5VQR - chains A and B; structure by X-ray diffraction, 2.55 A resolution.

Chain A:
Molecule: Reverse transcriptase/ribonuclease H
Source organism: Human immunodeficiency virus type 1 group M subtype B (isolate BH10)
Notes: EC 2.7.7.49, 2.7.7.7, 3.1.26.13
UniProt: P03366 (POL_HV1B1); residues 1-555 here correspond to UniProt positions 600-1154 (UniProt number = residue number + 599)
Chain sequence (557 residues; each row starts with the number of its first residue; numbers below 1 keep their minus sign (Met-1 is residue -1)):
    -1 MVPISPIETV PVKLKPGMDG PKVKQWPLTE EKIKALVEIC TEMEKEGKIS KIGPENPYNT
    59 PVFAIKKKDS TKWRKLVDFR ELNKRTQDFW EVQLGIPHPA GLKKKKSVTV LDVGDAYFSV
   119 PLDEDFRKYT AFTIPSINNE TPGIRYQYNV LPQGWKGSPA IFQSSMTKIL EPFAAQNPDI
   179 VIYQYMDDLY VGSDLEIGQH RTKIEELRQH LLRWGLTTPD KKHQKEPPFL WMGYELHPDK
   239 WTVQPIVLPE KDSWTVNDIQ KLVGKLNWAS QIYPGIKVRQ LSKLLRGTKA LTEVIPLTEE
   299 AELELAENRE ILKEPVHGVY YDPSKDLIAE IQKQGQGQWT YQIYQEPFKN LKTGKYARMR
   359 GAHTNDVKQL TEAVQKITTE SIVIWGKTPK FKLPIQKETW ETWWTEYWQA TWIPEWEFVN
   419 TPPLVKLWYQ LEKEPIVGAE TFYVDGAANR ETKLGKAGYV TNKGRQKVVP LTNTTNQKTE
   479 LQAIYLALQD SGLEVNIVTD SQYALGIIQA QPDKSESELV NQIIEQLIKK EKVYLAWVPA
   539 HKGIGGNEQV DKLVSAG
Unresolved in the structure: 64-70, 553-555
Differences from the reference sequence: expression tag (-1 to 0); engineered mutation Ala172 (Lys771 in P03366), Ala173 (Lys772 in P03366), Ser280 (Cys879 in P03366)
Residues lining bound ligands: 9KG (N-(6-cyano-3-{2-[2-(2,4-dioxo-3,4-dihydropyrimidin-1(2H)-yl)ethoxy]phenoxy}-4-methylnaphthalen-1-yl)-N-methylprop-2-enamide): Pro95, Leu100, Lys101, Lys102, Lys103, Val106, Val179, Tyr181, Gln182, Tyr183, Tyr188, Val189, Gly190, Pro225, Phe227, Leu228, Trp229, Leu234, His235, Pro236, Tyr318
UniProt features mapped onto this chain:
  - region: Phe227 to His235 (RT 'primer grip')
  - motif: Trp398 to Trp414 (Tryptophan repeat motif)
  - binding site (Mg(2+)): Asp110, Asp185, Asp186, Asp443, Glu478, Asp498, Asp549
  - site: Trp401 (Essential for RT p66/p51 heterodimerization), Trp414 (Essential for RT p66/p51 heterodimerization), Phe440, Tyr441 (Cleavage)
What the authors report for this chain:
  - conformationally variable residues (side-chain flip): Tyr188
  - binding site for 9KG: Tyr181, Tyr188, Trp229

Chain B:
Molecule: p51 RT
Source organism: Human immunodeficiency virus type 1 group M subtype B (isolate BH10)
UniProt: P03366 (POL_HV1B1); residues 1-428 here correspond to UniProt positions 600-1027 (UniProt number = residue number + 599)
Chain sequence (428 residues; numbered 1 to 428; the number before each row is that of its first residue):
     1 PISPIETVPV KLKPGMDGPK VKQWPLTEEK IKALVEICTE MEKEGKISKI GPENPYNTPV
    61 FAIKKKDSTK WRKLVDFREL NKRTQDFWEV QLGIPHPAGL KKKKSVTVLD VGDAYFSVPL
   121 DEDFRKYTAF TIPSINNETP GIRYQYNVLP QGWKGSPAIF QSSMTKILEP FKKQNPDIVI
   181 YQYMDDLYVG SDLEIGQHRT KIEELRQHLL RWGLTTPDKK HQKEPPFLWM GYELHPDKWT
   241 VQPIVLPEKD SWTVNDIQKL VGKLNWASQI YPGIKVRQLS KLLRGTKALT EVIPLTEEAE
   301 LELAENREIL KEPVHGVYYD PSKDLIAEIQ KQGQGQWTYQ IYQEPFKNLK TGKYARMRGA
   361 HTNDVKQLTE AVQKITTESI VIWGKTPKFK LPIQKETWET WWTEYWQATW IPEWEFVNTP
   421 PLVKLWYQ
Unresolved in the structure: 1-4, 89-93, 213-231
Differences from the reference sequence: engineered mutation Ser280 (Cys879 in P03366)
UniProt features mapped onto this chain:
  - region: Phe227 to His235 (RT 'primer grip')
  - motif: Trp398 to Trp414 (Tryptophan repeat motif)
  - binding site (Mg(2+)): Asp110, Asp185, Asp186
  - site (Essential for RT p66/p51 heterodimerization): Trp401, Trp414

Interface between chain A and chain B:
Contacting residue pairs - 103 pairs, chain A then chain B:
  Val8(A) with Glu53(B)
  Pro9(A) with Glu53(B)
  Gln85(A) with Glu53(B), hydrogen bond (side chain-backbone)
  Asp86(A) with Lys20(B), salt bridge; Pro55(B)
  Phe87(A) with Pro52(B); Glu53(B)
  Trp88(A) with Pro52(B), hydrogen bond (backbone-backbone); Asn54(B); Pro55(B); Asn57(B); Thr131(B); Arg143(B)
  Val90(A) with Pro140(B)
  Gly93(A) with Asn137(B)
  Ile94(A) with Asn137(B)
  Pro95(A) with Asn136(B); Asn137(B)
  His96(A) with Asn136(B), hydrogen bond (backbone-side chain)
  Gly99(A) with Asn136(B)
  Ala158(A) with Pro52(B), hydrophobic
  Gln161(A) with Pro140(B)
  Ser162(A) with Pro52(B)
  Tyr181(A) with Glu138(B), hydrogen bond
  Gln373(A) with Thr397(B); Thr400(B); Trp401(B), hydrogen bond
  Thr376(A) with Trp401(B)
  Ile380(A) with Leu26(B); Thr27(B)
  Val381(A) with Pro25(B), hydrophobic; Ile135(B); Asn136(B), hydrogen bond (backbone-backbone)
  Ile382(A) with Ile135(B); Asn136(B)
  Trp383(A) with Ile135(B)
  Gly384(A) with Thr27(B); Glu28(B), hydrogen bond (backbone-backbone); Ile135(B)
  Trp402(A) with Lys331(B), hydrogen bond (backbone-side chain); His361(B); Asp364(B)
  Tyr405(A) with Lys331(B), hydrogen bond (backbone-side chain)
  Trp406(A) with Lys331(B); Pro392(B), hydrophobic; Val417(B); Asn418(B); Thr419(B); Pro420(B); Pro421(B)
  Gln407(A) with Lys331(B), hydrogen bond (backbone-side chain); Pro392(B); Ile393(B); Gln394(B), hydrogen bond; Val417(B), hydrogen bond (side chain-backbone); Asn418(B)
  Ala408(A) with Asp364(B); Pro392(B), hydrogen bond (backbone-backbone); Ile393(B)
  Thr409(A) with Asp364(B)
  Trp410(A) with Thr362(B); Asn363(B); Val365(B), hydrophobic; Trp401(B); Tyr405(B)
  Pro412(A) with Trp401(B), hydrophobic
  Pro433(A) with Asn255(B); Leu289(B), hydrophobic; Thr290(B)
  Ile434(A) with Thr290(B)
  Val435(A) with Thr290(B)
  Thr439(A) with Lys287(B); Ala288(B); Leu289(B), hydrogen bond (side chain-backbone)
  Tyr441(A) with Val254(B); Gln258(B); Thr286(B); Lys287(B), hydrogen bond (side chain-backbone)
  Val458(A) with Thr286(B)
  Thr459(A) with Thr286(B), hydrogen bond (backbone-side chain)
  Asn460(A) with Thr286(B); Lys287(B); Ala288(B)
  Asn494(A) with Leu289(B)
  Val496(A) with Leu289(B), hydrophobic
  Leu503(A) with Leu422(B), hydrophobic
  Gly504(A) with Pro420(B)
  Tyr532(A) with Asn255(B), hydrogen bond; Leu289(B), hydrophobic
  Trp535(A) with Leu422(B), hydrophobic; Trp426(B), hydrophobic
  Val536(A) with Gln258(B)
  Pro537(A) with Gly262(B); Asn265(B)
  Lys540(A) with Asn265(B); Ser280(B), hydrogen bond (backbone-side chain)
  Gly541(A) with Ser280(B)
  Ile542(A) with Leu283(B), hydrophobic
  Gly543(A) with Leu283(B), hydrogen bond (backbone-backbone); Arg284(B); Gly285(B)
  Gly544(A) with Gly285(B), hydrogen bond (backbone-backbone); Thr286(B)
Interface residues without a listed pair, chain A (64 interface residues in all): Leu92, Leu100, Ile159, Thr165, Met357, Thr369, Thr377, Thr386, Gln500, Gln507, Ala508, Ala534
Interface residues without a listed pair, chain B (57 interface residues in all): Tyr56, Val261, Val276, Trp337, Leu368, Glu396

Summary:
64 residues of chain A and 57 residues of chain B are in contact; the contacts include 20 hydrogen bonds and 1
salt bridge. Among the polar pairs are Asp86(A)-Lys20(B), Gln85(A)-Glu53(B) and His96(A)-Asn136(B). Chain A
binds compound 9KG. The paper reports a binding site for 9KG at Tyr181(A), Tyr188(A) and Trp229(A);
conformational variability at Tyr188(A).
Chain A is Reverse transcriptase/ribonuclease H and chain B is p51 RT, both from Human immunodeficiency virus
type 1 group M subtype B (isolate BH10); the structure, Crystal Structure of HIV-1 Reverse Transcriptase in
Complex with
N-(6-cyano-3-(2-(2-(2,4-dioxo-3,4-dihydropyrimidin-1(2H)-yl)ethoxy)phenoxy)-4-methylnaphthalen-1-yl)-N-methylacrylamide
(JLJ684), a Non-nucleoside Inhibitor, was determined by X-ray diffraction, deposited together with 5VQQ, 5VQS,
5VQT, 5VQU, 5VQV, 5VQW and 3 further entries.
